Entry 4F6N (X-ray diffraction, 2.80 A resolution); this record covers chains A and D of the 3 polymer chains in the assembly.

Chain A:
Molecule: Transcriptional regulator Kaiso
Source organism: Homo sapiens
Notes: fragment: zinc finger DNA binding domain
Reference sequence: Q86T24 (KAISO_HUMAN); numbering as in UniProt (aligned over 472-604)
Sequence (133 residues; each row starts with the number of its first residue):
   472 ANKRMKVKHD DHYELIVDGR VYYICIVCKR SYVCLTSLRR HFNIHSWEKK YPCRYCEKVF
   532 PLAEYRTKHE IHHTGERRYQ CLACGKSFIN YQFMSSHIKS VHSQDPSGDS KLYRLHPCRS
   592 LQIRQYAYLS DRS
Unresolved in the structure: 472-480, 601-604
UniProt features mapped onto this chain:
  - zinc finger: Tyr494 to His516 (C2H2-type 1), Tyr522 to His544 (C2H2-type 2), Tyr550 to His573 (C2H2-type 3)
  - cross-link (Glycyl lysine isopeptide (Lys-Gly)): Lys474 (interchain with G-Cter in SUMO2), Lys479 (interchain with G-Cter in SUMO2), Lys539 (interchain with G-Cter in SUMO2), Lys570 (interchain with G-Cter in SUMO2), Lys582 (interchain with G-Cter in SUMO2)
  - mutagenesis: Cys552 (C552R: Abrogates both sequence-specific and methylation-dependent DNA-binding)
Ion coordination: Zn2+ site 1: Cys496, Cys499, His512, His516; Zn2+ site 2: Cys524, Cys527, His540, His544; Zn2+ site 3: Cys552, Cys555, His568, His573
Reported in the primary citation:
  - conformationally variable residues (order/disorder transition): Gln575 to Ser604
  - self-association interface (contacts with another copy of this molecule); pairs are residue here / residue on that copy: Glu547-Arg590 (hydrogen bond)
  - contacts within the chain: Glu547-Ser591 (backbone contact), Arg595-Tyr597 (hydrogen bond)
  - binding site for the 19-nt DNA strand: Thr507, Arg511, Arg549, Tyr550, Tyr562, Tyr584, Leu586, Arg595
  - binding site for the 19-nt DNA strand (chain D): Cys505, Thr507, Arg511, Leu533, Gln563, Tyr597, Ala598, Tyr599
  - specificity-determining residues: Arg511, Leu533, Glu535

Chain D:
Molecule: 19-nt DNA strand
Sequence (19 nucleotides; numbered 1 to 19; the number before each row is that of its first residue):
     1 GTGTCACCGC GTCTATACG
Modified positions: 5CM (5-methyl-2'-deoxy-cytidine-5'-monophosphate) at position 8; 5CM (5-methyl-2'-deoxy-cytidine-5'-monophosphate) at position 10

Interface between chain A and chain D:
Pairs across the interface (26):
  Arg501(A) with DC7(D), phosphate contact; 5CM_8(D), salt bridge to the phosphate
  Tyr503(A) with 5CM_8(D), hydrogen bond to the phosphate; DG9(D), phosphate contact
  Val504(A) with DG9(D), hydrogen bond to the phosphate
  Cys505(A) with DG9(D), phosphate contact; 5CM_10(D), base contact
  Ser508(A) with 5CM_8(D), sugar contact; DG9(D), hydrogen bond to the phosphate
  Arg511(A) with 5CM_8(D), base contact; DG9(D), hydrogen bond to the base
  Glu535(A) with DC7(D), base contact; 5CM_8(D), hydrogen bond to the base
  Tyr536(A) with DA6(D), sugar contact; DC7(D), hydrogen bond to the phosphate
  Lys539(A) with DA6(D), salt bridge to the phosphate
  Gln563(A) with DT4(D), sugar contact; DC5(D), hydrogen bond to the phosphate
  Arg595(A) with DG11(D), base contact
  Gln596(A) with DC13(D), sugar contact
  Tyr597(A) with DG11(D), hydrogen bond to the base; DT12(D), phosphate contact; DC13(D), phosphate contact
  Ala598(A) with DC13(D), hydrogen bond to the phosphate
  Tyr599(A) with DT12(D), sugar contact; DC13(D), phosphate contact
Also at the interface, not in a pair above, chain A (19 interface residues in all): Ser502, Thr507, His512, Leu533

In short:
19 residues of chain A and 10 residues of chain D are in contact, with 9 hydrogen bonds and 2 salt bridges.
Polar contacts include Arg511(A)-DG9(D), Glu535(A)-5CM_8(D) and Tyr597(A)-DG11(D). The paper reports a binding
site for the 19-nt DNA strand at Thr507(A), Arg511(A) and Arg549(A) among others; a binding site for the 19-nt
DNA strand (chain D) at Cys505(A), Thr507(A) and Arg511(A) among others.
Here chain A is Transcriptional regulator Kaiso (Homo sapiens) and chain D is a 19-nt DNA strand. Entry 4F6N
(Crystal structure of Kaiso zinc finger DNA binding protein in complex with methylated CpG site DNA) was
determined by X-ray diffraction together with 4F6M from the same study.
